Entry 5L5R (X-ray diffraction, 2.90 A resolution); this record covers chains C and D of the 28 polymer chains in the assembly.

== Chain C ==
Molecule: Proteasome subunit alpha type-4
Organism: Saccharomyces cerevisiae (strain ATCC 204508 / S288c)
Notes: EC 3.4.25.1
Reference sequence: P40303 (PSA4_YEAST); residues -1 to 252 here correspond to UniProt positions 1-254 (UniProt number = residue number + 2)
Amino-acid sequence (254 residues; row label = number of the first residue in the row; numbers below 1 keep their minus sign (Met-1 is residue -1)):
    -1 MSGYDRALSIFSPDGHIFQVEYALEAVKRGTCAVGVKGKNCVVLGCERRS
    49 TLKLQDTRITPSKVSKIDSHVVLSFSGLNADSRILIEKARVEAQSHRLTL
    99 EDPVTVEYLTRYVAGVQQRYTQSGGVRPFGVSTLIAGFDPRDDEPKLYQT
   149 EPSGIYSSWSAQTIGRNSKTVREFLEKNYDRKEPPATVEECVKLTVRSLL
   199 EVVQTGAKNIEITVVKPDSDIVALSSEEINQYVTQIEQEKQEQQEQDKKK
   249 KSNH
Disordered / not traced: -1 to 0, 241-252

== Chain D ==
Molecule: Proteasome subunit alpha type-5
Organism: Saccharomyces cerevisiae (strain ATCC 204508 / S288c)
Notes: EC 3.4.25.1
Reference sequence: P32379 (PSA5_YEAST); residues -7 to 252 here correspond to UniProt positions 1-260 (UniProt number = residue number + 8)
Amino-acid sequence (260 residues; numbered -7 to 252; the number before each row is that of its first residue; numbers below 1 keep their minus sign (Met-7 is residue -7)):
    -7 MFLTRSEYDRGVSTFSPEGRLFQVEYSLEAIKLGSTAIGIATKEGVVLGV
    43 EKRATSPLLESDSIEKIVEIDRHIGCAMSGLTADARSMIEHARTAAVTHN
    93 LYYDEDINVESLTQSVCDLALRFGEGASGEERLMSRPFGVALLIAGHDAD
   143 DGYQLFHAEPSGTFYRYNAKAIGSGSEGAQAELLNEWHSSLTLKEAELLV
   193 LKILKQVMEEKLDENNAQLSCITKQDGFKIYDNEKTAELIKELKEKEAAE
   243 SPEEADVEMS
Disordered / not traced: -7 to 0, 118-124, 243-252

== How chain C and chain D interact ==
Residue-residue contacts - 62 pairs, chain C then chain D:
  Asp3(C) with Glu117(D)
  Arg4(C) with Glu117(D)
  Ala5(C) with Val4(D), hydrophobic; Glu117(D), hydrogen bond (backbone-side chain); Ser127(D)
  Ser7(C) with Ser127(D); Arg128(D)
  Ile8(C) with Gln15(D)
  Phe9(C) with Gln15(D); Tyr18(D); Ser19(D); Leu73(D), hydrophobic; Arg128(D); Pro129(D); Gly131(D)
  Ser10(C) with Tyr18(D)
  Pro11(C) with Tyr18(D), hydrophobic; Glu21(D)
  Asp12(C) with Glu21(D)
  Gly13(C) with Tyr18(D); Glu21(D); Ala22(D)
  His14(C) with Leu25(D)
  Ile15(C) with Leu73(D), hydrophobic; Arg128(D)
  Lys35(C) with Glu52(D), salt bridge
  Gln116(C) with Ala75(D); Asp76(D); Arg128(D)
  Thr119(C) with Arg128(D), hydrogen bond (backbone-side chain)
  Gln120(C) with Met126(D); Ser127(D), hydrogen bond (backbone-backbone); Arg128(D); Phe130(D)
  Ser121(C) with Ser127(D)
  Gly122(C) with Ser127(D)
  Ser151(C) with Ala75(D)
  Gly152(C) with Ala75(D)
  Ile153(C) with Thr74(D); Ala75(D), hydrophobic
  Ser155(C) with Leu51(D); Ser55(D)
  Ser156(C) with Leu51(D); Glu52(D), hydrogen bond; Ser55(D), hydrogen bond (backbone-side chain)
  Trp157(C) with Thr47(D); Ser48(D); Leu50(D); Leu51(D); Glu52(D)
  Ser158(C) with Leu50(D), hydrogen bond (backbone-backbone); Glu52(D), hydrogen bond
  Ala159(C) with Leu50(D)
  Leu173(C) with Leu50(D), hydrophobic
  Glu174(C) with Ser48(D), hydrogen bond; Pro49(D); Leu50(D)
  Tyr177(C) with Leu50(D), hydrophobic
  Arg179(C) with Pro49(D), hydrogen bond (side chain-backbone); Leu50(D), hydrogen bond (side chain-backbone); Leu51(D), hydrogen bond (side chain-backbone); Glu52(D)
Interface residues without a listed pair, chain C (31 interface residues in all): Arg170
Interface residues without a listed pair, chain D (27 interface residues in all): Asp1, Ser79

== In short ==
31 residues of chain C face 27 of chain D across their interface, with 11 hydrogen bonds and 1 salt bridge.
Polar contacts include Lys35(C)-Glu52(D), Ala5(C)-Glu117(D) and Thr119(C)-Arg128(D).
Chain C is Proteasome subunit alpha type-4 and chain D is Proteasome subunit alpha type-5, both from
Saccharomyces cerevisiae (strain ATCC 204508 / S288c); the structure, Yeast 20S proteasome with human beta5i
(1-138;V31M) and human beta6 (97-111; 118-133), was determined by X-ray diffraction, deposited together with
5L52, 5L54, 5L55, 5L5A, 5L5B, 5L5D and 30 further entries.
